6LEO - chain A; structure by X-ray diffraction, 2.52 A resolution.

[Chain A]
Molecule: Sulf_transp domain-containing protein
Source organism: Spirochaeta thermophila
UniProt: G0GAP6 (G0GAP6_SPITZ); numbering as in UniProt (aligned over 1-328)
Sequence (339 residues; row label = number of the first residue in the row):
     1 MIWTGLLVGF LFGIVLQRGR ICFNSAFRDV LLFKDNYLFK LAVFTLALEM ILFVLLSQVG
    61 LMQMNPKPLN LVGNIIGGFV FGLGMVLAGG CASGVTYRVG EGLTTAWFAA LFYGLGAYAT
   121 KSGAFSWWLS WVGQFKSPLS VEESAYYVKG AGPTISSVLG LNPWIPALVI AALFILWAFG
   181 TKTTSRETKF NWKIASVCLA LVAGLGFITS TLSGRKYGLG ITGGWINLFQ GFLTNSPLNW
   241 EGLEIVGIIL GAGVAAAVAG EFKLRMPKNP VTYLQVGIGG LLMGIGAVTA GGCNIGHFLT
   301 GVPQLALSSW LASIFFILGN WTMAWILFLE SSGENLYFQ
Disordered / not traced: 329-339
Differences from the reference sequence: expression tag (329-339)
Curated features (UniProtKB/Swiss-Prot):
  - mutagenesis: Cys22 (C22A: Can complement the growth defect of E.coli cysPUWA-tsuA deletion mutant), Cys91 (C91A: Cannot complement the growth defect of E.coli cysPUWA-tsuA deletion mutant), Cys293 (C293A: Cannot complement the growth defect of E.coli cysPUWA-tsuA deletion mutant)
Disulfide bonds: Cys22-Cys91
Ligand contacts: thiosulfate (THJ): Lys67, Tyr217, Gly220, Ile221, Thr222, Gly223, Glu241, Gly291, Gly292, Cys293, Gly296
From the paper describing this entry:
  - binding site for thiosulfate: Lys67, Glu241, Cys293
  - mutagenesis - C91A, C293A: abolished growth in response to thiosulfate
  - mutagenesis - C22A: unchanged growth in response to thiosulfate
  - mutagenesis - K67A, R215A, E241A: unchanged growth
  - mutagenesis - K67A/R215A: decreased growth

[Summary]
Chain A binds thiosulfate. UniProt lists 3 mutagenesis sites. From the paper: a binding site for thiosulfate
at Lys67, Glu241 and Cys293; C91A and C293A abolish growth in response to thiosulfate; 7 substitutions were
tested in all.
Chain A is Sulf_transp domain-containing protein (Spirochaeta thermophila); the structure, Crystal structure
of thiosulfate transporter YeeE from Spirochaeta thermophila, was determined by X-ray diffraction, deposited
together with 6LEP.
